PDB entry 5WKP | X-ray diffraction, 3.15 A resolution | chains B and F of the 8 polymer chains in the assembly

== Chain B (and F) ==
Name: LYR motif-containing protein 4
Organism: Homo sapiens
Notes: chain F of this document is another copy of the same molecule, construct and numbering; everything in this record applies to it too
UniProtKB: Q9HD34 (LYRM4_HUMAN); residues 1-91 here = UniProt positions 1-91
Amino-acid sequence (91 residues; each row starts with the number of its first residue):
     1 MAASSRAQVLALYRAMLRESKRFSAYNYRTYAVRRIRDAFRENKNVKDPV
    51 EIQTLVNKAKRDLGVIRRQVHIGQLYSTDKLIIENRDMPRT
Not modelled in the structure: 1-4, 86-91 (chain F: 1-3, 86-91)
Differences from the reference sequence: variant Ala11 (Ser in Q9HD34)
Ligand contacts: S-dodecanoyl-4'-phosphopantetheine (8Q1; S-[2-({N-[(2R)-2-hydroxy-3,3-dimethyl-4-(phosphonooxy)butanoyl]-beta-alanyl}amino)ethyl] dodecanethioate): Arg6, Val9, Leu10, Met16, Phe23, Arg35, Ile36, Ala39, Phe40, Asn43, Lys44, Val46, Ile52, Leu55, Val56, Ala59, Asp62, Ile66
From the paper describing this entry:
  - contacts within the chain: Leu12-Phe40 (hydrophobic contact), Leu12-Met16 (hydrophobic contact), Leu12-Val56 (hydrophobic contact), Leu12-Ala59 (hydrophobic contact), Leu12-Lys60 (hydrophobic contact), Leu12-Leu63 (hydrophobic contact)
  - disease-associated variants - R68L (citing earlier work)
  - self-association interface (contacts with another copy of this molecule): Ile72, Leu75
  - binding site for S-dodecanoyl-4'-phosphopantetheine: Val9, Ile36, Ile52, Ala59
  - mutagenesis - I72R/L75R, I72R/Y76R: abolished binding to Nfs1
  - mutagenesis - I72R/Y76R: decreased stability
  - mutagenesis - Y31W/R35A/V65D: decreased binding to Nfs1
  - mutagenesis - V9Q/I52Q, I36D/A59N: decreased binding to Acp1

== How chain B and chain F interact ==
Pairs across the interface (10; chain B residue first):
  Arg68(B) with Leu75(F); Tyr76(F)
  Gln69(B) with Tyr76(F), hydrogen bond
  His71(B) with His71(F), hydrogen bond
  Ile72(B) with Ile72(F), hydrophobic
  Leu75(B) with Arg68(F); His71(F)
  Tyr76(B) with Arg68(F); Gln69(F), hydrogen bond; Ile72(F), hydrophobic

== Summary ==
The chain B/chain F interface involves 6 residues from each chain, with 3 hydrogen bonds. Polar pairs include
Gln69(B)-Tyr76(F) and His71(B)-His71(F). Chain B binds S-dodecanoyl-4'-phosphopantetheine. From the paper: a
binding site for S-dodecanoyl-4'-phosphopantetheine at Val9(B), Ile36(B) and Ile52(B) among others; I72R/L75R
and I72R/Y76R of chain B abolish binding to Nfs1; 5 substitutions were tested in all.
Chain B and chain F are both LYR motif-containing protein 4 (Homo sapiens); the structure, Crystal Structure
of the Human mitochondrial Cysteine Desulfurase in complex with ISD11 and Iron-Sulfur Cluster Scaffold ...,
was determined by X-ray diffraction, deposited together with 5WLW and 5WGB.
